Entry 8PHK (electron microscopy, 3.10 A resolution); this record covers chains J and R of the 9 polymer chains in the assembly.

== Chain J ==
Molecule: DNA-directed RNA polymerase subunit beta'
From: Escherichia coli
Notes: EC 2.7.7.6
UniProt: P0A8T7 (RPOC_ECOLI); numbering as in UniProt (aligned over 2-1407)
Sequence (1416 residues; numbered 1 to 1416; the number before each row is that of its first residue):
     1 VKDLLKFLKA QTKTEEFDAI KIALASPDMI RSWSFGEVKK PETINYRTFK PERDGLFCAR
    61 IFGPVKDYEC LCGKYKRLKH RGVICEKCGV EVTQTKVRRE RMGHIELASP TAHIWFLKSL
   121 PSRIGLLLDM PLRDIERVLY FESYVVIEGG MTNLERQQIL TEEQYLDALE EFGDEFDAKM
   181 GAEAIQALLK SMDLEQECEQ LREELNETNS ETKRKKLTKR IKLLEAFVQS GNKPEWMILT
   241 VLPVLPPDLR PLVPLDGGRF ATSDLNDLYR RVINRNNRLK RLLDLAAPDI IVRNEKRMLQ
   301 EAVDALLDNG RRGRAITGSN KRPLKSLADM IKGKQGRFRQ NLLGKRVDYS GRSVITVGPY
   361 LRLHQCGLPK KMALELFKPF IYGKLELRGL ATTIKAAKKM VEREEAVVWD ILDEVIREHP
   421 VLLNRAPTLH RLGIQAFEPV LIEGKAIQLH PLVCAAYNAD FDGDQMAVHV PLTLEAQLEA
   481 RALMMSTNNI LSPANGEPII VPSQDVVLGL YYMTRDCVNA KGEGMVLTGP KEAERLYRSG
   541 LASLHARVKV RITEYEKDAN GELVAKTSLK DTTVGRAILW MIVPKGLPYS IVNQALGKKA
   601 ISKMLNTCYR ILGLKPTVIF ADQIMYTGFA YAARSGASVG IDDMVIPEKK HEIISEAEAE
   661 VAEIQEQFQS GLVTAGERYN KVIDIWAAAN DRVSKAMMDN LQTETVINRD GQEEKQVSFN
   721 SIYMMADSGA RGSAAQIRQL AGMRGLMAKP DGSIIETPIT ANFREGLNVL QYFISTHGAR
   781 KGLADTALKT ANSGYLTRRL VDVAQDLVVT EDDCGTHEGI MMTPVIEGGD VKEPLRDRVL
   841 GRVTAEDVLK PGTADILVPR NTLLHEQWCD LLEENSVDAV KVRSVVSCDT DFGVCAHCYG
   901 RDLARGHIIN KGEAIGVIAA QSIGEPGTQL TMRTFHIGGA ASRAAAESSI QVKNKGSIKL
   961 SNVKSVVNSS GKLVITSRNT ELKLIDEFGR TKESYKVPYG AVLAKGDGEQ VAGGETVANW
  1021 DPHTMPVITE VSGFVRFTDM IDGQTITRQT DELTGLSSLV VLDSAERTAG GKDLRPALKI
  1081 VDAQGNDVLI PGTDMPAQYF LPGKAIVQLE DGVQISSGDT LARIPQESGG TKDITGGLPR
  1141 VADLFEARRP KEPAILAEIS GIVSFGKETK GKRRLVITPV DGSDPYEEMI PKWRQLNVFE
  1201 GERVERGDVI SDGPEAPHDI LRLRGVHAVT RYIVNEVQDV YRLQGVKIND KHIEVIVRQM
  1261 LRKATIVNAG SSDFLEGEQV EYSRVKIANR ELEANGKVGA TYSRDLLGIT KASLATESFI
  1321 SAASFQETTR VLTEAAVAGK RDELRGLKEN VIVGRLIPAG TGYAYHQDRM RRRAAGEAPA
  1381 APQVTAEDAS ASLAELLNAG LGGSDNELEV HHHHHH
Not modelled in the structure: 1-15, 936-946, 1127-1133, 1376-1416
Construct notes: expression tag (1, 1408-1416)
Ion coordination: Zn2+ site 1: Cys-70, Cys-72, Cys-85, Cys-88; Mg2+: Asp-460, Asp-462 (shared with G16(R), U17(R) of chain R); Zn2+ site 2: Cys-814, Cys-888, Cys-895, Cys-898
Swiss-Prot annotation at these positions:
  - binding site (Zn(2+)): Cys-70, Cys-72, Cys-85, Cys-88, Cys-814, Cys-888, Cys-895, Cys-898
  - binding site (Mg(2+)): Asp-460, Asp-462, Asp-464
  - modified residue: Lys-983 (N6-acetyllysine)
  - mutagenesis: Gln-504 (Q504P: Resistant to antibiotics salinamide A and B), Asn-690 (N690D: Resistant to antibiotics salinamide A and B), Met-697 (M697V: Resistant to antibiotics salinamide A and B), Ala-735 (A735T: Resistant to antibiotics salinamide A and B), Arg-738 (R738C/H/P/S: Resistant to antibiotics salinamide A and B), Ala-748 (A748E: Resistant to antibiotics salinamide A and B), Pro-758 (P758S/T: Resistant to antibiotics salinamide A and B), Phe-763 (F763C: Resistant to antibiotics salinamide A and B), Ser-775 (S775A: Resistant to antibiotics salinamide A and B), Ala-779 (A779T/V: Resistant to antibiotics salinamide A and B), Arg-780 (R780C: Resistant to antibiotics salinamide A and B), Gly-782 (G782A/C: Resistant to antibiotics salinamide A and B), 1 further mutagenesis entry in UniProt

== Chain R ==
Molecule: 17-nt RNA strand
Sequence (17 nucleotides; numbered 1 to 17; the number before each row is that of its first residue):
     1 UUCUUUGGCG GUAGCGU
Not modelled in the structure: 1-5
Ion coordination: Mg2+: G16, U17 (shared with Asp-460(J), Asp-462(J) of chain J)

== How chain J and chain R interact ==
Contacting residue pairs (17; chain J residue first):
  Val-253(J) / G7(R)  base contact
  Leu-255(J) / G7(R)  base contact
  Asp-256(J) / U6(R)  phosphate contact
  Ala-261(J) / G7(R)  base contact
  Arg-322(J) / C9(R)  hydrogen bond to the sugar
  Arg-322(J) / G10(R)  hydrogen bond to the sugar
  Arg-425(J) / G16(R)  hydrogen bond to the sugar
  Arg-425(J) / U17(R)  sugar contact
  Ala-426(J) / G16(R)  base contact
  Pro-427(J) / G16(R)  base contact
  Pro-427(J) / U17(R)  sugar contact
  Asp-460(J) / G16(R)  phosphate contact
  Asp-460(J) / U17(R)  phosphate contact
  Asp-462(J) / G16(R)  phosphate contact
  Asp-462(J) / U17(R)  phosphate contact
  Gly-463(J) / C15(R)  sugar contact
  Asp-464(J) / G16(R)  hydrogen bond to the sugar
Also at the interface, not in a pair above, chain J (16 interface residues in all): Pro-254, Asn-458, Gln-465, Thr-790

== Summary ==
The interface between chain J and chain R involves 16 residues on one side and 7 on the other, with 4 hydrogen
bonds. Among the polar pairs are Arg-322(J)/C9(R), Arg-322(J)/G10(R) and Arg-425(J)/G16(R).
Chain J is DNA-directed RNA polymerase subunit beta' (Escherichia coli) and chain R is a 17-nt RNA strand; the
structure, fully recruited RfaH bound to E. coli transcription complex paused at ops site, was determined by
electron microscopy together with 8PEN, 8PFG, 8PFJ, 8PH9, 8PIB, 8PID, 8PIL and 8PIM from the same study.
